4B7H - chains A and D of the 4 polymer chains in the assembly; structure by X-ray diffraction, 1.39 A resolution.

Chain A (and D):
Name: Catalase
From: Corynebacterium glutamicum atcc 13032
Notes: EC 1.11.1.6; chain D of this document is another copy of the same molecule, construct and numbering; everything in this record applies to it too
Reference sequence: Q6M8A6 (Q6M8A6_CORGL); numbering as in UniProt (aligned over 2-516)
Chain sequence (515 residues; row label = number of the first residue in the row):
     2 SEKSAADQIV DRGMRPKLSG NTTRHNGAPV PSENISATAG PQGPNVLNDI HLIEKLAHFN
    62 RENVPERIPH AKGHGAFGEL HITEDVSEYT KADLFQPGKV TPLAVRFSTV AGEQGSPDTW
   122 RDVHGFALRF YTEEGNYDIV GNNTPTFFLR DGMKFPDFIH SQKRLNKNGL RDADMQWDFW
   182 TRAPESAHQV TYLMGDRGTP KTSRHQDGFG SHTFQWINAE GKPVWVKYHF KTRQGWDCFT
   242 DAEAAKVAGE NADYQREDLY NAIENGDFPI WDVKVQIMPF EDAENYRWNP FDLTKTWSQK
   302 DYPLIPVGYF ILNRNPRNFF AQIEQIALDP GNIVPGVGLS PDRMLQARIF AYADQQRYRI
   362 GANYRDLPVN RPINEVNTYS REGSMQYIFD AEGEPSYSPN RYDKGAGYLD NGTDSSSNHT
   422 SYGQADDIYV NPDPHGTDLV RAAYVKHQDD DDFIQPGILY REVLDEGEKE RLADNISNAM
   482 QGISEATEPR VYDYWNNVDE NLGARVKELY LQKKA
Differences from the reference sequence: conflict Ile327 (Leu in Q6M8A6)
Bound ions: heme Fe: Tyr353 (together with nitric oxide)
Ligand contacts:
  - heme / nitric oxide: Arg68, Ile69, Pro70, His71, Arg107, Ser109, Gly126, Phe127, Ala128, Val141, Gly142, Asn143, Phe148, Gly153, Phe156, Gly211, Ser212, His213, Leu294, Leu329, Met345, Ala348, Arg349, Ala352, Tyr353, Gln356, Gln357, Arg360
  - NADPH (NDP; NADPH dihydro-nicotinamide-adenine-dinucleotide phosphate): Pro146, His189, Tyr193, Arg198, Phe210, His230, Lys232, Gln277, Thr297, Trp298, Ser299, Gln300, Lys301, Gln456, Ile459, Leu460, Val464, Leu465, Glu469

Chain A / chain D interface:
Pairs across the interface (138; chain A residue first):
  Ala40(A) with Ala40(D), hydrophobic
  Pro45(A) with Val47(D), hydrophobic
  Asn46(A) with Val47(D); Leu48(D), hydrogen bond (backbone-backbone)
  Val47(A) with Pro45(D), hydrophobic; Asn46(D); Leu48(D)
  Leu48(A) with Asn46(D), hydrogen bond (backbone-backbone); Val47(D); Leu48(D); Ile54(D), hydrophobic
  Ile54(A) with Leu48(D), hydrophobic
  Arg62(A) with Arg62(D)
  Arg151(A) with Ser418(D), hydrogen bond
  Lys155(A) with Ser399(D), hydrogen bond (side chain-backbone); Pro400(D); Ser416(D)
  Asp158(A) with Tyr398(D); Ser399(D), hydrogen bond (side chain-backbone)
  His161(A) with Tyr380(D); Arg382(D); Ser397(D), hydrogen bond (side chain-backbone)
  Lys164(A) with Arg382(D)
  Arg165(A) with Arg382(D), hydrogen bond (backbone-side chain)
  Asn167(A) with Arg382(D), hydrogen bond; Ser397(D)
  Lys168(A) with Gly394(D)
  Asp175(A) with Arg402(D), salt bridge; Tyr403(D)
  Met176(A) with Ser397(D); Tyr398(D), hydrophobic
  Asp179(A) with Tyr398(D), hydrogen bond; Asn401(D); Arg402(D), hydrogen bond (side chain-backbone)
  Phe180(A) with Tyr398(D), hydrophobic; Ser399(D)
  Arg183(A) with Pro400(D); Asn401(D); Arg402(D); Thr414(D), hydrogen bond (side chain-backbone); Asp415(D); Ser416(D), hydrogen bond (backbone-backbone)
  Ala184(A) with Ser416(D)
  Pro185(A) with Ser416(D)
  Glu186(A) with Ser416(D), hydrogen bond; Ser418(D)
  Phe351(A) with Phe351(D), hydrophobic
  Asp355(A) with Asp355(D)
  Tyr359(A) with Ser385(D)
  Tyr380(A) with His161(D)
  Arg382(A) with His161(D); Lys164(D); Arg165(D), hydrogen bond (side chain-backbone); Asn167(D), hydrogen bond
  Ser385(A) with Tyr359(D)
  Ser397(A) with His161(D), hydrogen bond (backbone-side chain); Asn167(D); Met176(D)
  Tyr398(A) with Asp158(D); Met176(D), hydrophobic; Asp179(D), hydrogen bond; Phe180(D), hydrophobic
  Ser399(A) with Lys155(D), hydrogen bond (backbone-side chain); Asp158(D), hydrogen bond (backbone-side chain); Phe180(D)
  Pro400(A) with Lys155(D); Arg183(D)
  Asn401(A) with Asp179(D); Arg183(D)
  Arg402(A) with Asp175(D), salt bridge; Asp179(D), hydrogen bond (backbone-side chain); Arg183(D); Ser485(D), hydrogen bond; Ala487(D); Thr488(D)
  Tyr403(A) with Asp175(D)
  Thr414(A) with Arg183(D), hydrogen bond (backbone-side chain)
  Asp415(A) with Arg183(D)
  Ser416(A) with Lys155(D); Arg183(D), hydrogen bond (backbone-backbone); Ala184(D); Pro185(D); Glu186(D), hydrogen bond
  Ser418(A) with Arg151(D), hydrogen bond; Glu186(D); Asp453(D), hydrogen bond
  His420(A) with Ala444(D); Tyr445(D); Lys447(D); Asp451(D)
  Thr421(A) with Ala443(D); Ala444(D), hydrogen bond (backbone-backbone)
  Ser422(A) with Arg442(D); Ala443(D); Ala444(D), hydrogen bond (side chain-backbone)
  Tyr423(A) with Arg442(D), hydrogen bond (backbone-backbone)
  Gly424(A) with Val441(D); Arg442(D), hydrogen bond (backbone-backbone)
  Gln425(A) with Asp439(D); Leu440(D), hydrogen bond (side chain-backbone)
  Ala426(A) with Leu440(D), hydrogen bond (backbone-backbone); Arg442(D)
  Asp428(A) with Arg442(D), salt bridge
  Ile429(A) with Leu440(D), hydrophobic; Arg442(D)
  Tyr430(A) with Leu440(D)
  Asn432(A) with Thr438(D), hydrogen bond (side chain-backbone); Asp439(D), hydrogen bond; Leu440(D), hydrogen bond (side chain-backbone)
  Pro435(A) with Thr438(D)
  Thr438(A) with Asn432(D), hydrogen bond (backbone-side chain); Pro435(D)
  Asp439(A) with Gln425(D); Asn432(D), hydrogen bond
  Leu440(A) with Gln425(D), hydrogen bond (backbone-side chain); Ala426(D), hydrogen bond (backbone-backbone); Ile429(D), hydrophobic; Tyr430(D); Asn432(D), hydrogen bond (backbone-side chain)
  Val441(A) with Gly424(D); Gln425(D)
  Arg442(A) with Ser422(D); Tyr423(D), hydrogen bond (backbone-backbone); Gly424(D), hydrogen bond (backbone-backbone); Ala426(D); Asp428(D), salt bridge; Ile429(D)
  Ala443(A) with Thr421(D); Ser422(D)
  Ala444(A) with His420(D); Thr421(D), hydrogen bond (backbone-backbone); Ser422(D), hydrogen bond (backbone-side chain)
  Tyr445(A) with His420(D)
  Lys447(A) with His420(D)
  Asp451(A) with His420(D)
  Asp453(A) with Ser418(D), hydrogen bond
  Ser485(A) with Arg402(D), hydrogen bond
  Thr488(A) with Arg402(D)
Other interface residues (no listed pair), chain A (73 interface residues in all): Ser162, Glu383, Glu393, Gly394, Glu395, Leu410, Asn419, Ala487
Other interface residues (no listed pair), chain D (73 interface residues in all): Ser162, Lys168, Glu383, Glu393, Glu395, Leu410, Asn419

Summary:
Chain A and chain D each contribute 73 residues to their interface; the contacts include 46 hydrogen bonds and
4 salt bridges. Polar pairs include Asp175(A)-Arg402(D), Asp428(A)-Arg442(D) and Arg151(A)-Ser418(D). Ligands
of chain A: heme / nitric oxide and NADPH.
Chain A and chain D are both Catalase (Corynebacterium glutamicum atcc 13032); the structure, Structure of a
highdose liganded bacterial catalase, was determined by X-ray diffraction (same publication as 4B7F and 4B7G).
